Entry 6JDO (X-ray diffraction, 2.00 A resolution); this record covers chains A and B.

Chain A (and B):
Name: N-acetylmannosamine kinase
From: Pasteurella multocida
Notes: EC 2.7.1.60; chain B of this document is another copy of the same molecule, construct and numbering; everything in this record applies to it too
UniProt: A0A2K0XYW4 (A0A2K0XYW4_PASMD); residues 1-293 here = UniProt positions 1-293
Sequence (293 residues; row label = number of the first residue in the row):
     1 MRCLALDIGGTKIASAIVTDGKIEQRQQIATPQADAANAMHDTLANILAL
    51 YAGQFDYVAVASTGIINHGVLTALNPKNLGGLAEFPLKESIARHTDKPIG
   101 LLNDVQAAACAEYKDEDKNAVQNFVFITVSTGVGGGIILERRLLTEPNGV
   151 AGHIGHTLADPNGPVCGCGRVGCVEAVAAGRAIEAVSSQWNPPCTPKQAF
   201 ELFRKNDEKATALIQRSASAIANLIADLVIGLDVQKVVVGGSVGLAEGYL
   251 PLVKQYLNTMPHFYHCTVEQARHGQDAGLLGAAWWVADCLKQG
Bound ions: Ca2+ near Y264 (its only coordinating residue here)
Residues lining bound ligands: AMP-PNP (ANP; phosphoaminophosphonic acid-adenylate ester): S130, T131, G132, G180, R181, P196, K197, F200, S242, V243, A246
From the paper describing this entry:
  - binding site for AMP-PNP: S130, T131, G180, P196, F200, S242, V243, A246

Interface between chain A and chain B:
Residue-residue contacts (77):
  L74(A) - F263(B)  hydrophobic
  Q122(A) - E146(B)
  Q122(A) - P147(B)
  N123(A) - E146(B)  hydrogen bond (side chain-backbone)
  N123(A) - P147(B)
  I137(A) - G231(B)
  L139(A) - L139(B)  hydrophobic
  L139(A) - L144(B)  hydrophobic
  L144(A) - L139(B)  hydrophobic
  L144(A) - L232(B)  hydrophobic
  E146(A) - Q122(B)
  E146(A) - N123(B)  hydrogen bond (backbone-side chain)
  E146(A) - D233(B)
  P147(A) - Q122(B)
  P147(A) - N123(B)
  P147(A) - D233(B)
  P147(A) - Q235(B)
  N148(A) - D233(B)  hydrogen bond (backbone-side chain)
  G149(A) - D233(B)  hydrogen bond (backbone-side chain)
  V150(A) - I230(B)
  V150(A) - D233(B)  hydrogen bond (backbone-side chain)
  A151(A) - G231(B)
  A151(A) - L232(B)
  A151(A) - D233(B)
  G152(A) - G231(B)  hydrogen bond (backbone-backbone)
  H153(A) - I230(B)
  H156(A) - I230(B)
  H156(A) - Y264(B)
  T157(A) - D227(B)
  L158(A) - A159(B)
  L158(A) - N223(B)
  L158(A) - D227(B)  hydrogen bond (backbone-side chain)
  A159(A) - L158(B)
  A159(A) - P161(B)
  D160(A) - D160(B)
  D160(A) - P161(B)
  P161(A) - A159(B)
  P161(A) - D160(B)
  C168(A) - P261(B)
  C168(A) - F263(B)  hydrophobic
  G169(A) - P261(B)
  R170(A) - N223(B)  hydrogen bond
  R170(A) - A226(B)
  R170(A) - D227(B)  salt bridge
  R170(A) - P261(B)
  R170(A) - Y264(B)
  C173(A) - Y264(B)
  N223(A) - L158(B)
  N223(A) - R170(B)  hydrogen bond (backbone-side chain)
  A226(A) - R170(B)
  D227(A) - T157(B)
  D227(A) - L158(B)  hydrogen bond (side chain-backbone)
  D227(A) - R170(B)  salt bridge
  I230(A) - V150(B)
  I230(A) - H153(B)
  I230(A) - H156(B)
  G231(A) - I137(B)
  G231(A) - A151(B)
  G231(A) - G152(B)  hydrogen bond (backbone-backbone)
  L232(A) - A151(B)
  L232(A) - L232(B)  hydrophobic
  D233(A) - E146(B)
  D233(A) - P147(B)
  D233(A) - N148(B)  hydrogen bond (side chain-backbone)
  D233(A) - G149(B)  hydrogen bond (side chain-backbone)
  D233(A) - V150(B)  hydrogen bond (side chain-backbone)
  D233(A) - A151(B)
  Q235(A) - P147(B)
  M260(A) - R170(B)
  P261(A) - C168(B)
  P261(A) - G169(B)
  P261(A) - R170(B)
  F263(A) - L74(B)  hydrophobic
  F263(A) - C168(B)  hydrophobic
  Y264(A) - H156(B)
  Y264(A) - R170(B)
  Y264(A) - C173(B)
Also at the interface, not in a pair above, chain A (41 interface residues in all): E140, L143, I154, N162, V229
Also at the interface, not in a pair above, chain B (40 interface residues in all): E140, L143, I154, V229, M260

Overview:
The interface between chain A and chain B involves 41 residues on one side and 40 on the other; the contacts
include 14 hydrogen bonds and 2 salt bridges. Polar contacts include R170(A)-D227(B), N123(A)-E146(B) and
N148(A)-D233(B). Ligands of chain A: AMP-PNP. The paper reports a binding site for AMP-PNP at S130(A), T131(A)
and G180(A) among others.
Both chains are N-acetylmannosamine kinase (Pasteurella multocida). Entry 6JDO (Crystal structure of N-acetyl
mannosmaine kinase with AMP-PNP from Pasteurella multocida) was determined by X-ray diffraction together with
6JDA, 6JDB and 6JDC from the same study.
